PDB entry 3BX4 | X-ray diffraction, 1.70 A resolution | chains A and C of the 4 polymer chains in the assembly

# Chain A (and C)
Name: Aggretin alpha chain
Source organism: Agkistrodon rhodostoma
Notes: chain C of this document is another copy of the same molecule, construct and numbering; everything in this record applies to it too
Reference sequence: Q9I841 (Q9I841_AGKRH); residue numbers follow UniProt; this construct covers 1-136
Chain sequence (136 residues; numbered 1 to 136; the number before each row is that of its first residue):
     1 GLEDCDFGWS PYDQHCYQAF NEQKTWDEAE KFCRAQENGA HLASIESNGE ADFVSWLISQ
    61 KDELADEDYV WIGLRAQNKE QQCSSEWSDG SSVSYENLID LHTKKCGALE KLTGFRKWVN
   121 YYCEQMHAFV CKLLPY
Unresolved in the structure: 1-3, 136 (chain C: 1-2)
Disulfide bonds: C5-C16, C33-C131, C106-C123

# How chain A and chain C interact
Residue-residue contacts (35):
  E28(A) - I99(C)
  E28(A) - L101(C)
  K31(A) - L98(C)  hydrogen bond (side chain-backbone)
  K31(A) - I99(C)
  K31(A) - L101(C)  hydrogen bond (side chain-backbone)
  F32(A) - I99(C)  hydrophobic
  R34(A) - E80(C)  salt bridge
  R34(A) - S94(C)  hydrogen bond (side chain-backbone)
  R34(A) - Y95(C)
  R34(A) - E96(C)  salt bridge
  A35(A) - Y95(C)
  A35(A) - E96(C)  hydrogen bond (backbone-backbone)
  A35(A) - N97(C)
  E37(A) - Y95(C)
  N38(A) - S94(C)  hydrogen bond (backbone-side chain)
  N38(A) - Y95(C)
  G39(A) - Y95(C)
  K79(A) - Q77(C)  hydrogen bond
  E80(A) - R34(C)  salt bridge
  Q81(A) - K31(C)
  V93(A) - R34(C)
  S94(A) - R34(C)  hydrogen bond (backbone-side chain)
  S94(A) - N38(C)  hydrogen bond (side chain-backbone)
  S94(A) - G39(C)
  Y95(A) - R34(C)
  Y95(A) - A35(C)
  Y95(A) - E37(C)
  Y95(A) - N38(C)
  Y95(A) - G39(C)
  E96(A) - R34(C)  salt bridge
  E96(A) - A35(C)  hydrogen bond (backbone-backbone)
  N97(A) - A35(C)
  L98(A) - K31(C)  hydrogen bond (backbone-side chain)
  I99(A) - A35(C)  hydrophobic
  L101(A) - K31(C)  hydrogen bond (backbone-side chain)
Interface residues without a listed pair, chain C (20 interface residues in all): E28, F32, Q81, V93, H102

# Overview
The interface between chain A and chain C involves 19 residues on one side and 20 on the other, with 11
hydrogen bonds and 4 salt bridges. Polar pairs include R34(A)-E80(C), R34(A)-E96(C) and K31(A)-L98(C).
Chain A and chain C are both Aggretin alpha chain (Agkistrodon rhodostoma); the structure, Crystal structure
of the snake venom toxin aggretin, was determined by X-ray diffraction.
